PDB entry 6BMF | electron microscopy, 3.20 A resolution | chains A and G of the 6 polymer chains in the assembly

== Chain A ==
Molecule: Vacuolar protein sorting-associated protein 4
Source organism: Saccharomyces cerevisiae
UniProt: P52917 (VPS4_YEAST); numbering as in UniProt (aligned over 101-437)
Sequence (337 residues; numbered 101 to 437; the number before each row is that of its first residue):
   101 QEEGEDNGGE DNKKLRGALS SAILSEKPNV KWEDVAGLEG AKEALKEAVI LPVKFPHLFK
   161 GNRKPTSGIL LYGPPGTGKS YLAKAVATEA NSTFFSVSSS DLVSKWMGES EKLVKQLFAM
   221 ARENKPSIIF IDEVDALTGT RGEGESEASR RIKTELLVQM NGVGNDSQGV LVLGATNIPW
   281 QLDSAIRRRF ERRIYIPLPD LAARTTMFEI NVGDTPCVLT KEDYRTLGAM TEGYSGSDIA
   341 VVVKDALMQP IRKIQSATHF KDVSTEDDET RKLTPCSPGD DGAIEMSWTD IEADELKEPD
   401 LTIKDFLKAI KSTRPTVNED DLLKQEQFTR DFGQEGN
Disordered / not traced: 101-115, 358-398, 434-437
Metal / ion sites: Mg2+: Ser-180 (together with ADP)
Residues lining bound ligands: ADP / beryllium trifluoride: Asp-134, Val-135, Ala-136, Pro-174, Pro-175, Gly-176, Thr-177, Gly-178, Lys-179, Ser-180, Tyr-181, Asn-277, Met-307, Gly-336, Ser-337, Ala-340
Curated features (UniProtKB/Swiss-Prot):
  - binding site (ATP): Gly-173 to Ser-180
  - mutagenesis: Lys-179 (K179A: No ATP hydrolysis. Missorting of vacuolar proteins), Gln-216 (Q216A: Abolishes oligomerization), Glu-233 (E233Q: Defective in ATP hydrolysis. Missorting of vacuolar proteins)
From the paper describing this entry:
  - binding site for beryllium trifluoride: Arg-288, Arg-289
  - binding site for the ligand ADP: Arg-288
  - self-association interface (contacts with another copy of this molecule); pairs are residue here / residue on that copy: Lys-205/Trp-206 (cation-pi contact)

== Chain G ==
Molecule: Vps2p
Sequence (10 residues; numbered 0 to 173; 164 numbers in that range are skipped by the numbering (no residue carries them; nothing is unmodelled there); the number before each row is that of its first residue; numbering starts at 0):
     0 X
   165 DEIVNKVLX
Modified positions: ACE (acetyl group) at position 0; NH2 (amino group) at position 173
Glycans and other covalent adducts: covalent link ACE_0/Asp-165

== Interface between chain A and chain G ==
Residue-residue contacts (6):
  Lys-205(A) / Asp-165(G)  salt bridge
  Lys-205(A) / Glu-166(G)  hydrogen bond (backbone-backbone)
  Trp-206(A) / ACE_0(G)
  Trp-206(A) / Asp-165(G)  hydrogen bond
  Glu-245(A) / Val-168(G)
  Glu-247(A) / Glu-166(G)
Interface features reported in the paper:
  - interface residues, chain A: Glu-245(A)

== Summary ==
The chain A/chain G interface involves 4 residues from each chain, with 2 hydrogen bonds and 1 salt bridge.
Polar contacts include Lys-205(A)/Asp-165(G), Trp-206(A)/Asp-165(G) and Lys-205(A)/Glu-166(G). Chain A binds
ADP / beryllium trifluoride. The paper reports a binding site for beryllium trifluoride at Arg-288(A) and
Arg-289(A); a binding site for the ligand ADP at Arg-288(A).
Here chain A is Vacuolar protein sorting-associated protein 4 (Saccharomyces cerevisiae) and chain G is Vps2p.
Entry 6BMF (Vps4p-Vta1p complex with peptide binding to the central pore of Vps4p) was determined by electron
microscopy (same publication as 6AP1).
